Entry 7M5F (X-ray diffraction, 1.59 A resolution); this record covers chains A and C.

Chain A:
Molecule: CdiI
Source organism: Serratia marcescens
Chain sequence (98 residues; numbered 5 to 102; the number before each row is that of its first residue):
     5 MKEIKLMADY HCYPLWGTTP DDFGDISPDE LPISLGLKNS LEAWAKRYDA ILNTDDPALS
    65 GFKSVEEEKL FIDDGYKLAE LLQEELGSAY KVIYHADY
Modified / non-standard residues: Mse5 (selenomethionine); Mse11 (selenomethionine)
Residues lining bound ligands:
  - malonate ion (MLI), molecule 1: Lys9, Mse11, Trp20, Gly21, Thr22, Phe27
  - malonate ion (MLI), molecule 2: Ser44, Ala47, Trp48, Arg51, Asp78, Leu82

Chain C:
Molecule: Toxin CdiA
Source organism: Serratia marcescens
UniProtKB: A0A656UUJ3 (A0A656UUJ3_SERMA); residues -3 to 123 here correspond to UniProt positions 3517-3643 (UniProt number = residue number + 3520)
Chain sequence (143 residues; row label = number of the first residue in the row; numbers below 1 keep their minus sign (Mse-19 is residue -19)):
   -19 MHHHHHHENL YFQSNAAKNS LTTKSLFKEM TIQGIKFTPE NVVGAAKDNS GKIIFLEKGN
    41 SKSGLQHIVE EHGDQFAQIG VSEARIPDVV MKAVTDGKIV GYQGAGAGRP IYETMIDGKK
   101 YNIAVTVGSN GYVVGANLRG SVK
Not modelled in the structure: -19 to 1, 121-123
Modified / non-standard residues: Mse-19 (selenomethionine); Mse10, Mse71, Mse95 (selenomethionine; parent Met)
Sequence notes: initiating methionine (-19); expression tag (-18 to -4)
Residues lining bound ligands:
  - malonate ion (MLI), molecule 1: Lys16, Phe17, Thr18, Asn21, Glu37, Tyr112
  - malonate ion (MLI), molecule 2: Glu51, His52, Asp54, Gln55, Gln58

How chain A and chain C interact:
Contacting residue pairs - 58 pairs, chain A then chain C:
  Lys9(A) - Glu51(C)  hydrogen bond (side chain-backbone)
  Mse11(A) - Glu51(C)
  Mse11(A) - His52(C)
  Ala12(A) - Glu51(C)
  Asp13(A) - His47(C)  salt bridge
  Asp13(A) - Glu51(C)
  Asp13(A) - His52(C)  salt bridge
  Asp13(A) - Arg89(C)  salt bridge
  Tyr14(A) - Lys42(C)  hydrogen bond (side chain-backbone)
  Tyr14(A) - His47(C)
  Tyr14(A) - Arg89(C)  hydrogen bond (backbone-side chain)
  Tyr14(A) - Thr106(C)
  Tyr14(A) - Val114(C)  hydrophobic
  His15(A) - Gln83(C)
  His15(A) - Gly84(C)
  His15(A) - Gly88(C)
  His15(A) - Arg89(C)  hydrogen bond (backbone-backbone)
  His15(A) - Thr106(C)
  Cys16(A) - Gln83(C)  hydrogen bond
  Cys16(A) - Gly84(C)
  Cys16(A) - Arg89(C)
  Tyr17(A) - Gly84(C)  hydrogen bond (side chain-backbone)
  Tyr17(A) - Ala85(C)
  Trp20(A) - His52(C)
  Trp20(A) - Asn117(C)
  Thr22(A) - Gln58(C)  hydrogen bond (backbone-side chain)
  Pro24(A) - Gln58(C)
  Pro24(A) - Gly120(C)
  Phe27(A) - Gln55(C)
  Phe27(A) - Gln58(C)
  Phe27(A) - Leu118(C)
  Phe27(A) - Arg119(C)
  Phe27(A) - Gly120(C)  hydrogen bond (backbone-backbone)
  Gly28(A) - Leu118(C)
  Gly28(A) - Arg119(C)
  Asp29(A) - Gln83(C)
  Asp29(A) - Gly84(C)  hydrogen bond (side chain-backbone)
  Asp29(A) - Arg119(C)  salt bridge
  Tyr52(A) - His47(C)
  Ile55(A) - Lys42(C)
  Leu56(A) - Val114(C)  hydrophobic
  Thr58(A) - Gly108(C)
  Thr58(A) - Ser109(C)  hydrogen bond (backbone-backbone)
  Asp59(A) - Ser109(C)  hydrogen bond
  Asp59(A) - Asn110(C)
  Pro61(A) - Ser43(C)  hydrogen bond (backbone-side chain)
  Pro61(A) - Gly108(C)
  Pro61(A) - Asn110(C)
  Pro61(A) - Tyr112(C)  hydrophobic
  Pro61(A) - Val114(C)  hydrophobic
  Ala62(A) - Ser43(C)
  Ser64(A) - Lys42(C)
  Glu72(A) - Lys42(C)  salt bridge
  His99(A) - Glu50(C)  salt bridge
  Asp101(A) - Glu50(C)
  Tyr102(A) - Ser41(C)  hydrogen bond (backbone-side chain)
  Tyr102(A) - Lys42(C)  hydrogen bond (backbone-side chain)
  Tyr102(A) - Glu51(C)
Also at the interface, not in a pair above, chain A (31 interface residues in all): Thr23, Asp25, Asp60, Gly65, Phe66
Also at the interface, not in a pair above, chain C (25 interface residues in all): Ile59

In short:
31 residues of chain A and 25 residues of chain C are in contact, with 14 hydrogen bonds and 6 salt bridges.
Polar pairs include Asp13(A)-His47(C), Asp13(A)-His52(C) and Asp13(A)-Arg89(C). One malonate ion molecule is
bound between chain A and chain C.
Chain A is CdiI and chain C is Toxin CdiA, both from Serratia marcescens; the structure, Contact-dependent
inhibition system from Serratia marcescens BWH57, was determined by X-ray diffraction.
